Entry 7Y66 (electron microscopy, 2.90 A resolution); this record covers chains B and C of the 6 polymer chains in the assembly.

# Chain B
Molecule: Guanine nucleotide-binding protein G(I)/G(S)/G(T) subunit beta-1
Organism: Homo sapiens
Reference sequence: P62873 (GBB1_HUMAN); residue numbers follow UniProt; this construct covers 2-340
Chain sequence (356 residues; row label = number of the first residue in the row; numbers below 1 keep their minus sign (Met-15 is residue -15)):
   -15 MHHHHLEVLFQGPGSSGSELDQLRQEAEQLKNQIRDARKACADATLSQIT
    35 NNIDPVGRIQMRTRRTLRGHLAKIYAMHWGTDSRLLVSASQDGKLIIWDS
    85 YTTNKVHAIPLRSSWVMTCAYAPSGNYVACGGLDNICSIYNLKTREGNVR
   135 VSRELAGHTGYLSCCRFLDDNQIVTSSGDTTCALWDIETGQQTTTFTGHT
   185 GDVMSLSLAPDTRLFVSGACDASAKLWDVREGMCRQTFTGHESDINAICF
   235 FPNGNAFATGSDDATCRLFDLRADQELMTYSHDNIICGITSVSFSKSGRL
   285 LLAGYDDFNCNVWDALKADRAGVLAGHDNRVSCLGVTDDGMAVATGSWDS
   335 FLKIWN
Unresolved in the structure: -15 to 0
Sequence notes: initiating methionine (-15); expression tag (-14 to 1)
Curated features (UniProtKB/Swiss-Prot):
  - modified residue: Ser2 (N-acetylserine), His266 (Phosphohistidine)

# Chain C
Molecule: Guanine nucleotide-binding protein G(I)/G(S)/G(O) subunit gamma-2
Organism: Homo sapiens
Reference sequence: P59768 (GBG2_HUMAN); residues 1-71 here = UniProt positions 1-71
Chain sequence (71 residues; each row starts with the number of its first residue):
     1 MASNNTASIAQARKLVEQLKMEANIDRIKVSKAAADLMAYCEAHAKEDPL
    51 LTPVPASENPFREKKFFCAIL
Unresolved in the structure: 1-6, 64-71
Curated features (UniProtKB/Swiss-Prot):
  - modified residue: Ala2 (N-acetylalanine), Cys68 (Cysteine methyl ester)
  - lipidation: Cys68 (S-geranylgeranyl cysteine)

# Chain B / chain C interface
Pairs across the interface - 68 pairs, chain B then chain C:
  Leu4(B) with Ser8(C)
  Leu7(B) with Ala12(C), hydrophobic; Arg13(C); Val16(C)
  Ala11(B) with Leu15(C), hydrophobic; Leu19(C)
  Leu14(B) with Leu19(C), hydrophobic; Lys20(C)
  Ile18(B) with Leu19(C), hydrophobic; Ala23(C), hydrophobic
  Ala21(B) with Arg27(C)
  Ala24(B) with Lys29(C)
  Cys25(B) with Ile28(C); Lys29(C); Val30(C)
  Asp27(B) with Lys29(C); Val30(C); Ser31(C)
  Ala28(B) with Val30(C)
  Leu30(B) with Ala34(C), hydrophobic
  Ile33(B) with Ala34(C), hydrophobic; Met38(C)
  Thr34(B) with Met38(C)
  Val40(B) with Leu51(C), hydrophobic
  Met45(B) with Leu50(C), hydrophobic
  Arg48(B) with Phe61(C)
  Arg49(B) with Phe61(C); Arg62(C), hydrogen bond (side chain-backbone); Glu63(C), salt bridge
  Ser84(B) with Phe61(C)
  Tyr85(B) with Pro60(C); Phe61(C), hydrophobic
  Met217(B) with Met21(C), hydrophobic
  Cys218(B) with Gln18(C); Glu22(C), hydrogen bond
  Arg219(B) with Glu22(C)
  Gln220(B) with Ile25(C)
  Thr221(B) with Glu22(C)
  Phe235(B) with Leu37(C), hydrophobic; Cys41(C), hydrophobic
  Pro236(B) with Tyr40(C)
  Ala240(B) with Leu37(C), hydrophobic
  Asp254(B) with Ala33(C); Leu37(C)
  Arg256(B) with Asp26(C); Arg27(C); Ile28(C); Asp36(C), salt bridge
  Ala257(B) with Ile28(C)
  Asp258(B) with Ile25(C); Arg27(C), salt bridge
  Leu261(B) with Val30(C), hydrophobic
  Ser279(B) with Asp48(C)
  Lys280(B) with Glu47(C)
  Ser281(B) with Cys41(C); His44(C); Asp48(C), hydrogen bond
  Gly282(B) with Cys41(C), hydrogen bond (backbone-side chain)
  Arg283(B) with Leu51(C)
  Leu284(B) with Leu51(C), hydrophobic
  Gly324(B) with Pro49(C); Leu50(C)
  Met325(B) with Leu50(C); Pro60(C)
  Ala326(B) with Phe61(C), hydrophobic
  Val327(B) with Leu50(C), hydrophobic
  Asn340(B) with Asn59(C), hydrogen bond; Phe61(C)
Also at the interface, not in a pair above, chain B (53 interface residues in all): Glu3, Glu10, Arg22, Ala26, Ile43, Asn237, Leu252, Leu300, Asp323, Ile338
Also at the interface, not in a pair above, chain C (38 interface residues in all): Ile9, Ala45

# Summary
53 residues of chain B face 38 of chain C across their interface; the contacts include 5 hydrogen bonds and 3
salt bridges. Polar pairs include Arg49(B)-Glu63(C), Arg256(B)-Asp36(C) and Asp258(B)-Arg27(C).
Chain B is Guanine nucleotide-binding protein G(I)/G(S)/G(T) subunit beta-1 and chain C is Guanine
nucleotide-binding protein G(I)/G(S)/G(O) subunit gamma-2, both from Homo sapiens; the structure, Cryo-EM
structure of BM213-bound C5aR1 in complex with Gi protein, was determined by electron microscopy together with
7Y64, 7Y65 and 7Y67 from the same study.
